Entry 6Q4O (X-ray diffraction, 2.80 A resolution); this record covers chains A and B of the 5 polymer chains in the assembly.

== Chain A (and B) ==
Molecule: Multidrug efflux pump subunit AcrB
Organism: Escherichia coli K-12
Notes: chain B of this document is another copy of the same molecule, construct and numbering; everything in this record applies to it too
Reference sequence: P31224 (ACRB_ECOLI); numbering as in UniProt (aligned over 1-1049)
Amino-acid sequence (1057 residues; numbered 1 to 1057; the number before each row is that of its first residue):
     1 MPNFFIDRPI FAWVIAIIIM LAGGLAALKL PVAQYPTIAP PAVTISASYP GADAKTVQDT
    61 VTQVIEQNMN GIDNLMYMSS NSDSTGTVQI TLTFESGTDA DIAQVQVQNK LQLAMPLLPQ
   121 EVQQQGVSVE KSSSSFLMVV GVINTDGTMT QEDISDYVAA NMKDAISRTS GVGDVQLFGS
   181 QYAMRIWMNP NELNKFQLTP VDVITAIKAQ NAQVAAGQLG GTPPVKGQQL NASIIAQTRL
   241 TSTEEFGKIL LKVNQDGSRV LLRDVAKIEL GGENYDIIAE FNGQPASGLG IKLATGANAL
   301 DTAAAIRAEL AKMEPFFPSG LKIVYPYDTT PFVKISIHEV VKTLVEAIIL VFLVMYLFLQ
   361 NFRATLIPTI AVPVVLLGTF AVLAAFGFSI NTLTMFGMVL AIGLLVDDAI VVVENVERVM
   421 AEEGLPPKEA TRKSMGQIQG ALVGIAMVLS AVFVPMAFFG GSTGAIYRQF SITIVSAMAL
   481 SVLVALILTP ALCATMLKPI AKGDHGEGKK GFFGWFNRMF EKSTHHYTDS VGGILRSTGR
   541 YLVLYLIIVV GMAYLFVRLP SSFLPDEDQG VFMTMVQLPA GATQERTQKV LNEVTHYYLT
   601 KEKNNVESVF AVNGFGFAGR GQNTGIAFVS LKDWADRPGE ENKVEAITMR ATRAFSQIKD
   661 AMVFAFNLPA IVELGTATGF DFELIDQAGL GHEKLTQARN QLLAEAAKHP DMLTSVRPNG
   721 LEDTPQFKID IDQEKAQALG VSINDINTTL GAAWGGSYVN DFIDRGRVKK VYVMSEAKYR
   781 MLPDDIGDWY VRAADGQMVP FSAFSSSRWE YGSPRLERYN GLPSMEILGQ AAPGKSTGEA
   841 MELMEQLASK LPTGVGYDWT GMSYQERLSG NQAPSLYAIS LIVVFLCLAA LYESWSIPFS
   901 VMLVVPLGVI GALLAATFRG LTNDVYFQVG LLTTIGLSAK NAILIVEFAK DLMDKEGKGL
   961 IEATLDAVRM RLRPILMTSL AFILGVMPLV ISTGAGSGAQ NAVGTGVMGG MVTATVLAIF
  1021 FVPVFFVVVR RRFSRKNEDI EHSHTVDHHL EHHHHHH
Not modelled in the structure: 1043-1057 (chain B: 1035-1057)
Sequence notes: engineered mutation Ala-27 (Ile in P31224); expression tag (1050-1057)
Reported in the primary citation:
  - binding site for fusidic acid: Ile-337, His-338, Val-341
  - mutagenesis - N298A, L300A, F332A, V340A, F380A, Q1000A: decreased growth in response to DCX
  - mutagenesis - N298A, L300A, P326A, F332A, V340A, F380A, Q1000A: decreased growth in response to OXA
  - mutagenesis - N298A, V340A, F380A: decreased growth in response to PIP
  - mutagenesis - V340A, F380A: unchanged growth in response to ERY
  - mutagenesis - N298A, L300A: unchanged growth in response to erythromycin
  - mutagenesis - L300A, F332A, Q1000A: unchanged growth in response to PIP
  - mutagenesis - L300A: unchanged growth in response to TPP+
  - mutagenesis - D301A, K334A: unchanged growth in response to all drugs tested
  - mutagenesis - M398A: increased growth in response to all substrates tested
  - mutagenesis - Y327A, S630A: decreased growth in response to carboxylated beta-lactams
  - mutagenesis - W634A: abolished expression
  - mutagenesis - N298A: decreased growth in response to TPP+
  - mutagenesis - M398A: decreased growth

== Chain A / chain B interface ==
Contacting residue pairs - 141 pairs, chain A then chain B:
  Arg-8(A) / Glu-893(B)
  Pro-9(A) / Glu-893(B)
  Ile-10(A) / Ala-889(B)
  Ile-10(A) / Glu-893(B)  hydrogen bond (backbone-side chain)
  Ile-10(A) / Ser-894(B)
  Ile-10(A) / Trp-895(B)
  Phe-11(A) / Ala-890(B)
  Phe-11(A) / Glu-893(B)  hydrogen bond (backbone-side chain)
  Trp-13(A) / Trp-895(B)  hydrophobic
  Val-14(A) / Leu-886(B)
  Val-14(A) / Ala-890(B)
  Ile-17(A) / Leu-886(B)  hydrophobic
  Leu-21(A) / Ile-882(B)  hydrophobic
  Leu-21(A) / Leu-886(B)  hydrophobic
  Leu-25(A) / Ile-879(B)  hydrophobic
  Asp-101(A) / Asp-73(B)
  Asp-101(A) / Ile-102(B)
  Asp-101(A) / Gln-106(B)  hydrogen bond
  Gln-104(A) / Lys-110(B)
  Val-105(A) / Val-105(B)  hydrophobic
  Val-105(A) / Asn-109(B)
  Gln-108(A) / Asn-109(B)  hydrogen bond (side chain-backbone)
  Gln-108(A) / Leu-113(B)
  Gln-112(A) / Gln-112(B)
  Gln-112(A) / Leu-113(B)
  Gln-123(A) / Pro-116(B)
  Gln-124(A) / Leu-117(B)
  Val-127(A) / Leu-113(B)
  Val-129(A) / Lys-110(B)  hydrogen bond (backbone-side chain)
  Lys-131(A) / Asp-73(B)  salt bridge
  Lys-131(A) / Gln-106(B)
  Asp-164(A) / Gln-67(B)
  Asp-164(A) / Asn-70(B)
  Ser-167(A) / Asn-70(B)
  Ser-167(A) / Gly-71(B)  hydrogen bond (backbone-backbone)
  Arg-168(A) / Met-69(B)
  Arg-168(A) / Asn-70(B)
  Arg-168(A) / Ile-72(B)
  Arg-168(A) / Met-78(B)
  Arg-168(A) / Asn-820(B)  hydrogen bond (side chain-backbone)
  Ser-170(A) / Asp-73(B)
  Ser-170(A) / Asn-74(B)  hydrogen bond (side chain-backbone)
  Ala-209(A) / Ile-743(B)
  Gln-210(A) / Gln-733(B)
  Gln-213(A) / Thr-56(B)  hydrogen bond
  Gln-213(A) / Thr-60(B)
  Val-214(A) / Asp-53(B)
  Val-214(A) / Thr-56(B)
  Val-214(A) / Asn-747(B)
  Ala-215(A) / Tyr-49(B)  hydrophobic
  Ala-215(A) / Pro-50(B)
  Ala-215(A) / Gly-51(B)
  Ala-215(A) / Ala-52(B)  hydrophobic
  Ala-215(A) / Gly-751(B)
  Ala-216(A) / Gly-51(B)  hydrogen bond (backbone-backbone)
  Ala-216(A) / Leu-750(B)  hydrophobic
  Ala-216(A) / Trp-754(B)
  Gly-217(A) / Gly-51(B)  hydrogen bond (backbone-backbone)
  Gly-217(A) / Trp-754(B)
  Gly-217(A) / Gly-755(B)
  Gln-218(A) / Ser-84(B)  hydrogen bond (side chain-backbone)
  Gln-218(A) / Gln-622(B)
  Gln-218(A) / Trp-754(B)
  Gln-218(A) / Arg-780(B)
  Leu-219(A) / Phe-727(B)  hydrophobic
  Leu-219(A) / Trp-754(B)  hydrophobic
  Leu-219(A) / Met-781(B)
  Leu-219(A) / Leu-782(B)
  Leu-219(A) / Pro-783(B)
  Leu-219(A) / Trp-809(B)  hydrophobic
  Gly-220(A) / Gln-622(B)  hydrogen bond (backbone-side chain)
  Gly-220(A) / Arg-780(B)  hydrogen bond (backbone-backbone)
  Gly-220(A) / Met-781(B)  hydrogen bond (backbone-backbone)
  Gly-221(A) / Gln-622(B)
  Gly-221(A) / Arg-780(B)  hydrogen bond (backbone-side chain)
  Gly-221(A) / Met-781(B)
  Thr-222(A) / Tyr-275(B)
  Thr-222(A) / Asp-276(B)  hydrogen bond
  Thr-222(A) / Gln-584(B)
  Thr-222(A) / Gln-622(B)
  Thr-222(A) / Met-774(B)
  Pro-223(A) / Trp-187(B)  hydrophobic
  Pro-223(A) / Tyr-275(B)
  Pro-223(A) / Ala-777(B)
  Pro-223(A) / Arg-780(B)  hydrogen bond (backbone-side chain)
  Pro-224(A) / Gln-584(B)
  Pro-224(A) / Ala-777(B)
  Pro-224(A) / Met-781(B)  hydrophobic
  Val-225(A) / Ala-777(B)  hydrophobic
  Val-225(A) / Lys-778(B)
  Val-225(A) / Met-781(B)
  Lys-226(A) / Glu-585(B)  salt bridge
  Gly-227(A) / Glu-585(B)  hydrogen bond (backbone-side chain)
  Gln-228(A) / Thr-583(B)  hydrogen bond (backbone-side chain)
  Gln-228(A) / Glu-585(B)
  Gln-228(A) / Met-781(B)  hydrogen bond (side chain-backbone)
  Gln-229(A) / Gly-581(B)
  Gln-229(A) / Thr-583(B)
  Gln-229(A) / Arg-586(B)
  Leu-230(A) / Thr-583(B)
  Leu-230(A) / Pro-783(B)
  Leu-230(A) / Trp-809(B)  hydrophobic
  Asn-231(A) / Gly-581(B)
  Asn-231(A) / Gln-622(B)
  Ala-232(A) / Pro-725(B)
  Ala-232(A) / Trp-809(B)  hydrophobic
  Ser-233(A) / Ser-84(B)  hydrogen bond
  Ser-233(A) / Gln-726(B)
  Ser-233(A) / Phe-727(B)  hydrogen bond (backbone-backbone)
  Ile-234(A) / Phe-727(B)
  Ile-234(A) / Ile-729(B)  hydrophobic
  Ile-234(A) / Trp-754(B)  hydrophobic
  Ile-235(A) / Asp-53(B)
  Ile-235(A) / Gln-726(B)
  Ile-235(A) / Phe-727(B)  hydrogen bond (backbone-backbone)
  Ile-235(A) / Lys-728(B)
  Ile-235(A) / Ile-729(B)  hydrogen bond (backbone-backbone)
  Ala-236(A) / Lys-728(B)  hydrogen bond (backbone-side chain)
  Ala-236(A) / Ile-729(B)
  Gln-237(A) / Gln-733(B)
  Gln-237(A) / Ile-743(B)
  Gln-237(A) / Asn-747(B)  hydrogen bond
  Thr-238(A) / Lys-728(B)
  Leu-250(A) / Glu-734(B)
  Leu-250(A) / Gln-737(B)  hydrogen bond (backbone-side chain)
  Lys-252(A) / Gln-737(B)
  Val-253(A) / Gln-737(B)
  Arg-259(A) / Glu-734(B)  salt bridge
  Lys-312(A) / Asp-858(B)  salt bridge
  Phe-316(A) / Gln-687(B)
  Phe-316(A) / Gly-854(B)
  Phe-316(A) / Val-855(B)
  Phe-316(A) / Gly-856(B)
  Ile-763(A) / Asp-59(B)
  Arg-765(A) / Gly-689(B)
  Gly-766(A) / Gln-63(B)  hydrogen bond (backbone-side chain)
  Arg-767(A) / Gln-63(B)
  Arg-767(A) / Gln-67(B)
  Val-768(A) / Asp-59(B)
  Val-768(A) / Gln-63(B)  hydrogen bond (backbone-side chain)
  Val-768(A) / Gln-67(B)  hydrogen bond (backbone-side chain)
Other interface residues (no listed pair), chain A (76 interface residues in all): Ile-18, Ile-102, Leu-111, Met-115, Gly-126, Ser-128, Glu-130, Asn-161, Gly-171, Val-172, Arg-239, Leu-251, Gly-257, Asp-761
Other interface residues (no listed pair), chain B (83 interface residues in all): Lys-55, Val-64, Glu-66, Leu-75, Ala-582, Ala-688, Ile-731, Ile-786, Glu-810, Gly-821

== Summary ==
76 residues of chain A and 83 residues of chain B are in contact, with 31 hydrogen bonds and 4 salt bridges.
Polar pairs include Lys-131(A)/Asp-73(B), Lys-226(A)/Glu-585(B) and Arg-259(A)/Glu-734(B). From the paper: a
binding site for fusidic acid at Ile-337(A), His-338(A) and Val-341(A); N298A, L300A and P326A of chain A,
among others, reduce growth in response to OXA; 13 substitutions were tested in all.
Chain A and chain B are both Multidrug efflux pump subunit AcrB (Escherichia coli K-12); the structure,
Fusidic acid bound AcrB_I27A, was determined by X-ray diffraction, deposited together with 6Q4N and 6Q4P.
